PDB entry 8Q9Z | electron microscopy, 2.40 A resolution | chains C and K of the 12 polymer chains in the assembly

# Chain C (and K)
Name: Gap junction beta-2 protein
From: Homo sapiens
Notes: chain K of this document is another copy of the same molecule, construct and numbering; everything in this record applies to it too
Reference sequence: P29033 (CXB2_HUMAN); residue numbers follow UniProt; this construct covers 1-226
Sequence (230 residues; numbered 1 to 230; the number before each row is that of its first residue):
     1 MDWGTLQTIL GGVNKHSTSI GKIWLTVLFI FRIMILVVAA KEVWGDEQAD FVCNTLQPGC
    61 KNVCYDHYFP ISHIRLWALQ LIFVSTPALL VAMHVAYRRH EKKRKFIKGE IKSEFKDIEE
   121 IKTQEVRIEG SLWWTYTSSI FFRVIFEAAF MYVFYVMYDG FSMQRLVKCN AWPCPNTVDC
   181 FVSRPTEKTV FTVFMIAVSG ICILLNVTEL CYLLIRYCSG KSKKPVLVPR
Disordered / not traced: 1-2, 106-123, 220-230 (chain K: 1-2, 100-129, 220-230)
Disulfides: C53-C180, C60-C174, C64-C169
Sequence notes: engineered mutation E125 (Lys in P29033); expression tag (227-230)
Residues lining bound ligands:
  - phosphatidylethanolamine (PTY), molecule 1: L36, V37, K41, A78, L81, I82, S85
  - phosphatidylethanolamine (PTY), molecule 2: P70, L76, V153, V156, M157
Curated features (UniProtKB/Swiss-Prot):
  - binding site (Ca(2+)): E42, G45, E47
  - natural variant: G12 (G12R: In KIDAD), S17 (S17F: In KIDAD), W24 to V226 (deletion: In DFNB1A), R32 (R32H: In DFNB1A; R32L), M34 (M34T: In DFNB1A), V37 (V37I: In DFNB1A), W44 (W44C: In DFNA3A; W44S: In DFNA3A), G45 (G45E: In DFNB1A), D46 to Q48 (sequence variant, change not given here; May contribute to deafness), D46 (D46E: In DFNA3A), D50 (D50N: In KIDAD and HID syndrome; D50Y: In KIDAD), N54 (N54K: In BAPS), 32 further natural variant entries in UniProt
  - mutagenesis: D2 to L10 (Strongly reduced insertion into the cell membrane and strongly reduced gap junction plaque assembly), D2 to Q7 (Loss of gap junction ion conductance), M34 (M34A: Loss of gap junction ion conductance, probably due to very low open probability of the channels. Can form functional channels with wild-type, but with strongly reduced channel conductance ...)
Reported in the primary citation:
  - mutagenesis - K125E: increased stability (proposed by the authors, not directly observed)

# How chain C and chain K interact
Pairs across the interface - 19 pairs, chain C then chain K:
  N54(C) with T55(K); L56(K), hydrogen bond (side chain-backbone); Q57(K); P175(K)
  T55(C) with N54(K); L56(K)
  L56(C) with N54(K), hydrogen bond (backbone-side chain); T55(K)
  Q57(C) with N54(K), hydrogen bond
  K168(C) with N176(K), hydrogen bond
  P175(C) with N54(K); D179(K)
  N176(C) with K168(K), hydrogen bond; T177(K), hydrogen bond (side chain-backbone); D179(K), hydrogen bond
  T177(C) with N176(K), hydrogen bond (backbone-side chain)
  V178(C) with N176(K)
  D179(C) with P175(K); N176(K), hydrogen bond
Also at the interface, not in a pair above, chain C (11 interface residues in all): C53
Also at the interface, not in a pair above, chain K (11 interface residues in all): C53, V178

# Overview
The chain C/chain K interface involves 11 residues from each chain; the contacts include 9 hydrogen bonds.
Polar pairs include N54(C)-L56(K), Q57(C)-N54(K) and K168(C)-N176(K). Bound to chain C:
phosphatidylethanolamine. Curated annotation (UniProt) lists 3 Ca2+-binding residues and 10 mutagenesis sites
on chain C. From the paper: K125E of chain C increases stability.
Chain C and chain K are both Gap junction beta-2 protein (Homo sapiens); the structure, Cryo-EM structure of
Cx26 gap junction K125E mutant in bicarbonate buffer (classification on hemichannel), was determined by
electron microscopy (same publication as 8QA0, 8QA1, 8QA2 and 8QA3).
